Entry 4I8J (X-ray diffraction, 0.87 A resolution); this record covers chain A.

== Chain A ==
Molecule: Cationic trypsin
Organism: Bos taurus
Notes: EC 3.4.21.4
UniProt: P00760 (TRY1_BOVIN); residues 16-238 here correspond to UniProt positions 24-246 (UniProt number = residue number + 8)
Chain sequence (223 residues; row label = number of the first residue in the row; note: 10 numbers in that range are skipped by the numbering (no residue carries them; nothing is unmodelled there)):
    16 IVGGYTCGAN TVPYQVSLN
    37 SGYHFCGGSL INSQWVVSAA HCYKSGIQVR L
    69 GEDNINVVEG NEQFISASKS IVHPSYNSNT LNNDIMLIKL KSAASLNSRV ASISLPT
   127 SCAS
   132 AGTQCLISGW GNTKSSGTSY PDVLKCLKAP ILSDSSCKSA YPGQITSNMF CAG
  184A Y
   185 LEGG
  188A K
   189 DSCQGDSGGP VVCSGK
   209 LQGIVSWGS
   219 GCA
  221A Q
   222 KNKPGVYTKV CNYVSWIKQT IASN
UniProt features mapped onto this chain:
  - binding site (Ca(2+)): Glu-77
Disulfide bonds: Cys-22/Cys-157, Cys-42/Cys-58, Cys-128/Cys-232, Cys-136/Cys-201, Cys-168/Cys-182, Cys-191/Cys-220
Ion coordination: Ca2+: Glu-70, Asn-72, Val-75, Glu-80
Small-molecule neighbours: benzamidine (BEN): Asp-189, Ser-190, Cys-191, Gln-192, Ser-195, Val-213, Ser-214, Trp-215, Gly-216, Gly-219, Cys-220, Gly-226, Val-227, Tyr-228
Reported in the primary citation:
  - Ca2+ coordination: Glu-70, Asn-72, Val-75, Glu-80
  - contacts within the chain: His-91/Ser-93 (hydrogen bond)

== Summary ==
Chain A binds benzamidine. Glu-70, Asn-72, Val-75 and Glu-80 form the Ca2+ site. From UniProt: Ca2+-binding
residue Glu-77. The paper reports Ca2+ coordination by Glu-70, Asn-72 and Val-75 among others; contacts within
the chain involving His-91 and Ser-93.
Chain A is Cationic trypsin (Bos taurus); the structure, Bovine trypsin at 0.87 A resolution, was determined
by X-ray diffraction (same publication as 4I8G, 4I8H, 4I8K and 4I8L).
